9IOL - chains A and C of the 5 polymer chains in the assembly; structure by electron microscopy, 3.46 A resolution.

# Chain A
Protein: X-ray repair cross-complementing protein 5
Organism: Homo sapiens
Notes: EC 3.6.4.-
UniProtKB: P13010 (XRCC5_HUMAN); residues 1-732 here = UniProt positions 1-732
Amino-acid sequence (732 residues; each row starts with the number of its first residue):
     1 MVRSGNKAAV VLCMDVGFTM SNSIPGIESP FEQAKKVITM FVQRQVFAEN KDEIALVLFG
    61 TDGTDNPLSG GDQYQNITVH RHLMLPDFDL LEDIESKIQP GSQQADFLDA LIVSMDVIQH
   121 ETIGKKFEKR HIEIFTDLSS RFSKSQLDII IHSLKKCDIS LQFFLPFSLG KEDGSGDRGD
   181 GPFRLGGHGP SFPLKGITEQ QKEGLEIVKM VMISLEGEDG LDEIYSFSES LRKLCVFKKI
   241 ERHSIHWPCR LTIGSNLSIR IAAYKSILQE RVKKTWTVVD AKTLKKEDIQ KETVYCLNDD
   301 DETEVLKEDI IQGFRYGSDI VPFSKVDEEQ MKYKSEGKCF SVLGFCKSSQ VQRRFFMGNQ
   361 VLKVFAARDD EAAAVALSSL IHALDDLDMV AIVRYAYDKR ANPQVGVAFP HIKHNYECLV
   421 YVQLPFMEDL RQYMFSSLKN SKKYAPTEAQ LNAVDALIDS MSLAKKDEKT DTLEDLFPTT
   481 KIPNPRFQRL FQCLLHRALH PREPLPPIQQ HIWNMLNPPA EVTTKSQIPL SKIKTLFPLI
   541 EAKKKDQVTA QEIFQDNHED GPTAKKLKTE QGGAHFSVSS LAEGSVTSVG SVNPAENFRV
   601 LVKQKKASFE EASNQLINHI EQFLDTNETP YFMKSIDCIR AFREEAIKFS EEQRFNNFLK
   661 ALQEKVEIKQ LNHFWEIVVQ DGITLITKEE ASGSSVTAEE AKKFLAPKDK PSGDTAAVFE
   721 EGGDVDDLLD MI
Not modelled in the structure: 1-5, 171-195, 543-732
Residues lining bound ligands:
  - (2S)-2-hydroxypropanoic acid (2OP): Lys413, His414, Asn415
  - inositol hexakisphosphate (IHP): Lys363, His411, Lys413, His414, Tyr416, Thr480, Lys481
Curated features (UniProtKB/Swiss-Prot):
  - region: Leu138 to Leu165 (Leucine-zipper)
  - motif: Glu720 to Leu728 (EEXXXDL motif)
  - modified residue: Lys144 (N6-acetyllysine), Ser255 (Phosphoserine), Ser258 (Phosphoserine), Lys265 (N6-acetyllysine), Ser318 (Phosphoserine), Lys332 (N6-acetyllysine), Thr535 (Phosphothreonine), Ser577 (Phosphoserine), Ser579 (Phosphoserine), Ser580 (Phosphoserine), Lys660 (N6-acetyllysine), Lys665 (N6-acetyllysine), Thr715 (Phosphothreonine)
  - cross-link (Glycyl lysine isopeptide (Lys-Gly)): Lys195 (interchain with G-Cter in SUMO2), Lys532 (interchain with G-Cter in SUMO2), Lys534 (interchain with G-Cter in SUMO2), Lys566 (interchain with G-Cter in SUMO2), Lys568 (interchain with G-Cter in SUMO2), Lys669 (interchain with G-Cter in SUMO2), Lys688 (interchain with G-Cter in SUMO2)
  - mutagenesis: Glu720 to Glu721 (Abolishes interaction with PRKDC and its recruitment to sites of DNA damage), Asp726 to Asp727 (Abolishes interaction with PRKDC and its recruitment to sites of DNA damage)

# Chain C
Molecule: 23-nt DNA strand
Sequence (23 nucleotides; row label = number of the first residue in the row):
     1 CGCTGCCGAT TCGTCGACCT CGC
Not modelled in the structure: 21-23

# Chain A / chain C interface
Pairs across the interface (15; chain A residue first):
  Arg242(A) with DA9(C), salt bridge to the phosphate
  His243(A) with DA9(C), phosphate contact
  Ser244(A) with DT10(C), phosphate contact
  Ile245(A) with DA9(C), phosphate contact; DT10(C), hydrogen bond to the phosphate
  Lys265(A) with DT11(C), salt bridge to the phosphate
  Lys273(A) with DT10(C), base contact
  Lys291(A) with DG16(C), salt bridge to the phosphate
  Gln360(A) with DT11(C), phosphate contact
  Tyr395(A) with DT11(C), phosphate contact
  Tyr397(A) with DT10(C), sugar contact; DT11(C), sugar contact
  Ala401(A) with DT11(C), phosphate contact; DC12(C), phosphate contact
  Asn402(A) with DC12(C), hydrogen bond to the phosphate
Also at the interface, not in a pair above, chain A (13 interface residues in all): Lys325
Also at the interface, not in a pair above, chain C (7 interface residues in all): DT14, DC15

# Overview
Chain A and chain C form an interface of 13 and 7 residues respectively, with 2 hydrogen bonds and 3 salt
bridges. Among the polar pairs are Ile245(A)-DT10(C), Asn402(A)-DC12(C) and Arg242(A)-DA9(C). Ligands of chain
A: inositol hexakisphosphate and (2S)-2-hydroxypropanoic acid.
Here chain A is X-ray repair cross-complementing protein 5 (Homo sapiens) and chain C is a 23-nt DNA strand.
Entry 9IOL (Cryo-EM structure of the complex of DNA, Ku70/80, and laXLF) was determined by electron
microscopy.
